PDB entry 6XJR | X-ray diffraction, 1.94 A resolution | chains B and C of the 3 polymer chains in the assembly

== Chain B ==
Molecule: Ran-specific GTPase-activating protein 1
From: Saccharomyces cerevisiae
UniProt: P41920 (YRB1_YEAST); numbering as in UniProt (aligned over 62-201)
Chain sequence (140 residues; numbered 62 to 201; the number before each row is that of its first residue):
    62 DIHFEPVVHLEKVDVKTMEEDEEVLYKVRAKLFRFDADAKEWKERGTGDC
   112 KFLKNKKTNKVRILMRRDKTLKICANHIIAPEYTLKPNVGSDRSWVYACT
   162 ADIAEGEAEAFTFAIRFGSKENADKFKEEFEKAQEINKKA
Unresolved in the structure: 62-77, 201

== Chain C ==
Molecule: Exportin-1
From: Saccharomyces cerevisiae
UniProt: P30822 (XPO1_YEAST); residue numbers follow UniProt; this construct covers 1-376, 414-1058
Chain sequence (1024 residues; row label = number of the first residue in the row; note: 37 numbers in that range are skipped by the numbering (no residue carries them; nothing is unmodelled there); numbers below 1 keep their minus sign (Gly-2 is residue -2)):
    -2 GGSMEGILDFSNDLDIALLDQVVSTFYQGSGVQQKQAQEILTKFQDNPDA
    48 WQKADQILQFSTNPQSKFIALSILDKLITRKWKLLPNDHRIGIRNFVVGM
    98 IISMCQDDEVFKTQKNLINKSDLTLVQILKQEWPQNWPEFIPELIGSSSS
   148 SVNVCENNMIVLKLLSEEVFDFSAEQMTQAKALHLKNSMSKEFEQIFKLC
   198 FQVLEQGSSSSLIVATLESLLRYLHWIPYRYIYETNILELLSTKFMTSPD
   248 TRAITLKCLTEVSNLKIPQDNDLIKRQTVLFFQNTLQQIATSVMPVTADL
   298 KATYANANGNDQSFLQDLAMFLTTYLARNRALLESDESLRELLLNAHQYL
   348 IQLSKIEERELFKTTLDYWHNLVADLFYE
   414 PLKKHIYEEICSQLRLVIIENMVRPEEVLVVENDEGEIVREFVKESDTIQ
   464 LYKSEREVLVYLTHLNVIDTEEIMISKLARQIDGSEWSWHNINTLSWAIG
   514 SISGTMSEDTEKRFVVTVIKDLLGLCEQKRGKDNKAVVASDIMYVVGQYP
   564 RFLKAHWNFLRTVILKLFKFMHETHEGVQDMACDTFIKIVQKCKYHFVIQ
   614 QPRESEPFIQTIIRDIQKTTADLQPQQVHTFYKACGIIISEERSVAERNR
   664 LLSDLMQLPNMAWDTIVEQSTANPTLLLDSETVKIIANIIKTNVAVCTSM
   714 GADFYPQLGHIYYNMLQLYRAVSSMISAQVAAEGLIATKTPKVRGLRTIK
   764 KEILKLVETYISKARNLDDVVKVLVEPLLNAVLEDYMNNVPDARDAEVLN
   814 CMTTVVEKVGHMIPQGVILILQSVFECTLDMINKDFTEYPEHRVEFYKLL
   864 KVINEKSFAAFLELPPAAFKLFVDAICWAFKHNNRDVEVNGLQIALDLVK
   914 NIERMGNVPFANEFHKNYFFIFVSETFFVLTDSDHKSGFSKQALLLMKLI
   964 SLVYDNKISVPLYQEAEVPQGTSNQVYLSQYLANMLSNAFPHLTSEQIAS
  1014 FLSALTKQCKDLVVFKGTLRDFLVQIKEVGGDPTDYLFAEDKENA
Unresolved in the structure: -2, 447-449, 457, 978-980, 1053-1058
Construct notes: expression tag (-2 to 0); engineered mutation Gly537 (Asp in P30822), Cys539 (Thr in P30822), Glu540 (Val in P30822), Gln541 (Lys in P30822), Lys582 (Glu in P30822); conflict Cys1022 (Tyr in P30822)
Covalent attachments: kpt-185 (K85) linked to Cys539
Residues lining bound ligands: kpt-185 (K85; propan-2-yl 3-{3-[3-methoxy-5-(trifluoromethyl)phenyl]-1H-1,2,4-triazol-1-yl}propanoate): Leu536, Lys548, Val551, Ala552, Ile555, Met556, Val559, Phe572, Thr575, Val576, Lys579, Leu580, Phe583, Glu586

== Interface between chain B and chain C ==
Residue-residue contacts - 9 pairs, chain B then chain C:
  Arg90(B) with Phe455(C)
  Val150(B) with Ile749(C), hydrophobic; Thr753(C); Pro754(C)
  Gly151(B) with Lys752(C); Pro754(C); Arg757(C), hydrogen bond (backbone-side chain)
  Ser152(B) with Pro754(C)
  Asp153(B) with Pro754(C)

== Summary ==
The interface between chain B and chain C involves 5 residues on one side and 6 on the other, with 1 hydrogen
bond. Its one hydrogen-bonded contact is Gly151(B)-Arg757(C). Covalently linked kpt-185: at Cys539(C).
Here chain B is Ran-specific GTPase-activating protein 1 and chain C is Exportin-1, both from Saccharomyces
cerevisiae. Entry 6XJR (Crystal Structure of KPT-185 bound to CRM1 (E582K, 537-DLTVK-541 to GLCEQ)) was
determined by X-ray diffraction (same publication as 6XJP, 6XJS, 6XJT, 6XJU and 7L5E).
